8R8R - chains C and E of the 5 polymer chains in the assembly; structure by electron microscopy, 2.79 A resolution.

[Chain C]
Protein: Cleavage and polyadenylation specificity factor subunit 4
Organism: Homo sapiens
UniProtKB: O95639 (CPSF4_HUMAN), isoform O95639-2; residue numbers follow UniProt; this construct covers 2-244
Amino-acid sequence (285 residues; row label = number of the first residue in the row; numbers below 1 keep their minus sign (Met-40 is residue -40)):
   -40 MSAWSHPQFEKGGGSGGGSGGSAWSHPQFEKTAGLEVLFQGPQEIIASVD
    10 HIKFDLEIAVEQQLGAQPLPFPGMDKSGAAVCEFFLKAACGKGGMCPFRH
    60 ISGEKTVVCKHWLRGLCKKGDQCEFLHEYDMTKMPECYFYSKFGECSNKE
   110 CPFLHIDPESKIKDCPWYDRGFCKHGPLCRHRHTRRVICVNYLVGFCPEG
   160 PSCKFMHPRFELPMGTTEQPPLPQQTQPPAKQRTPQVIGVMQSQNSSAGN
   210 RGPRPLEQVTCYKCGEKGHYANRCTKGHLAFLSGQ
Not modelled in the structure: -40 to 5, 116-244
Differences from the reference sequence: initiating methionine (-40); expression tag (-39 to 1)
Metal / ion sites: Zn2+ site 1: Cys41, Cys49, Cys55, His59; Zn2+ site 2: Cys68, Cys76, Cys82, His86; Zn2+ site 3: Cys96, Cys105, Cys110, His114
Swiss-Prot annotation at these positions:
  - zinc finger: Lys35 to Ser61 (C3H1-type 1), Gly62 to Asp89 (C3H1-type 2), Met90 to Pro117 (C3H1-type 3), Glu118 to His142 (C3H1-type 4), Thr143 to Phe169 (C3H1-type 5)
  - modified residue: Ser202 (Phosphoserine)

[Chain E]
Molecule: 6-nt RNA strand
Organism: Homo sapiens
Sequence (6 nucleotides; numbered 1 to 6; the number before each row is that of its first residue):
     1 AAUAAA

[Chain C / chain E interface]
Residue-residue contacts (18):
  Val67(C) with A1(E), hydrogen bond to the base
  Cys68(C) with A1(E), base contact
  Lys69(C) with A1(E), base contact; A4(E), hydrogen bond to the base
  His70(C) with A1(E), sugar contact; A2(E), stacking on the base
  Leu75(C) with A2(E), base contact
  Cys76(C) with A2(E), base contact
  Lys77(C) with A2(E), base contact
  Phe84(C) with A1(E), stacking on the base
  Pro94(C) with A1(E), base contact
  Glu95(C) with A4(E), base contact
  Tyr97(C) with A4(E), hydrogen bond to the base
  Phe98(C) with A4(E), sugar contact; A5(E), stacking on the base
  Cys105(C) with A5(E), hydrogen bond to the base
  Ser106(C) with A5(E), hydrogen bond to the base
  Phe112(C) with A4(E), stacking on the base
Also at the interface, not in a pair above, chain C (20 interface residues in all): Val66, Arg73, Lys78, Cys96, Asn107

[Summary]
Chain C and chain E form an interface of 20 and 4 residues respectively; the contacts include 5 hydrogen bonds
and 4 aromatic stacking contacts. Polar pairs include Val67(C)-A1(E), Lys69(C)-A4(E) and Tyr97(C)-A4(E).
Cys41(C), Cys49(C), Cys55(C) and His59(C) coordinate Zn2+ site 1.
Here chain C is Cleavage and polyadenylation specificity factor subunit 4 and chain E is a 6-nt RNA strand,
both from Homo sapiens. Entry 8R8R (Cryo-EM structure of the human mPSF with PAPOA C-terminus peptide
(PAPOAc)) was determined by electron microscopy.
